3WXR - chains W and X of the 28 polymer chains in the assembly; structure by X-ray diffraction, 3.15 A resolution.

== Chain W ==
Name: Proteasome subunit beta type-2
From: Saccharomyces cerevisiae S288c
Notes: EC 3.4.25.1
UniProt: P25043 (PSB2_YEAST); residues -28 to 232 here correspond to UniProt positions 1-261 (UniProt number = residue number + 29)
Amino-acid sequence (261 residues; each row starts with the number of its first residue; numbers below 1 keep their minus sign (Met-28 is residue -28)):
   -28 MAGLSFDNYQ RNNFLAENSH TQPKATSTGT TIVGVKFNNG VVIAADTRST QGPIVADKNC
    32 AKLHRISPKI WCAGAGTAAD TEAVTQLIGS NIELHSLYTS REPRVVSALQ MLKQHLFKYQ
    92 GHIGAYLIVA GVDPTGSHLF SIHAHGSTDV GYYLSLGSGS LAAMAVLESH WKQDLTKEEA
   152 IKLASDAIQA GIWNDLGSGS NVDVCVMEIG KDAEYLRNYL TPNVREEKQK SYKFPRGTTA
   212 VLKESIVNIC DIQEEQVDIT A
Unresolved in the structure: -28 to 0, 223-232
Curated features (UniProtKB/Swiss-Prot):
  - active site: Thr1 (Nucleophile)

== Chain X ==
Name: Proteasome subunit beta type-3
From: Saccharomyces cerevisiae S288c
Notes: EC 3.4.25.1
UniProt: P25451 (PSB3_YEAST); residues -8 to 196 here correspond to UniProt positions 1-205 (UniProt number = residue number + 9)
Amino-acid sequence (205 residues; row label = number of the first residue in the row; numbers below 1 keep their minus sign (Met-8 is residue -8)):
    -8 MSDPSSINGG IVVAMTGKDC VAIACDLRLG SQSLGVSNKF EKIFHYGHVF LGITGLATDV
    52 TTLNEMFRYK TNLYKLKEER AIEPETFTQL VSSSLYERRF GPYFVGPVVA GINSKSGKPF
   112 IAGFDLIGCI DEAKDFIVSG TASDQLFGMC ESLYEPNLEP EDLFETISQA LLNAADRDAL
   172 SGWGAVVYII KKDEVVKRYL KMRQD
Unresolved in the structure: -8
Curated features (UniProtKB/Swiss-Prot):
  - modified residue: Ser22 (Phosphoserine)
  - cross-link: Lys61 (Glycyl lysine isopeptide (Lys-Gly) (interchain with G-Cter in ubiquitin))

== Chain W / chain X interface ==
Contacting residue pairs (59; chain W residue first):
  Ile25(W) - Asp135(X)
  Ile25(W) - Phe138(X)  hydrophobic
  Val26(W) - Phe138(X)
  Ala27(W) - Asp122(X)
  Ala27(W) - Phe138(X)
  Asp28(W) - Asp122(X)
  Lys29(W) - Glu142(X)  salt bridge
  Thr48(W) - Ile118(X)
  Ala49(W) - Cys120(X)  hydrophobic
  Ala50(W) - Tyr87(X)
  Ala50(W) - Ile118(X)  hydrophobic
  Ala50(W) - Cys120(X)
  Asp51(W) - Tyr87(X)  hydrogen bond
  Asp51(W) - Arg90(X)  salt bridge
  Ala54(W) - Tyr87(X)  hydrophobic
  His93(W) - Arg90(X)
  His93(W) - Phe91(X)
  Arg196(W) - Glu142(X)  salt bridge
  Lys199(W) - Ser143(X)  hydrogen bond (side chain-backbone)
  Lys199(W) - Tyr145(X)  hydrogen bond (side chain-backbone)
  Ser202(W) - Glu146(X)  hydrogen bond
  Tyr203(W) - Ser143(X)
  Tyr203(W) - Leu144(X)  hydrophobic
  Lys204(W) - Glu146(X)
  Phe205(W) - Leu144(X)  hydrophobic
  Phe205(W) - Gln160(X)
  Arg207(W) - Glu152(X)  salt bridge
  Arg207(W) - Asp153(X)  salt bridge
  Arg207(W) - Glu156(X)
  Gly208(W) - Glu156(X)  hydrogen bond (backbone-side chain)
  Thr209(W) - Glu156(X)  hydrogen bond (backbone-side chain)
  Thr210(W) - Glu156(X)  hydrogen bond
  Thr210(W) - Ser159(X)
  Thr210(W) - Gln160(X)  hydrogen bond
  Thr210(W) - Leu191(X)
  Ala211(W) - Leu191(X)
  Ala211(W) - Lys192(X)  hydrogen bond (backbone-backbone)
  Val212(W) - Phe155(X)  hydrophobic
  Val212(W) - Tyr190(X)
  Leu213(W) - Tyr190(X)  hydrogen bond (backbone-backbone)
  Leu213(W) - Leu191(X)
  Leu213(W) - Lys192(X)
  Lys214(W) - Arg189(X)
  Lys214(W) - Tyr190(X)  hydrogen bond (backbone-backbone)
  Glu215(W) - Val187(X)
  Glu215(W) - Lys188(X)
  Glu215(W) - Arg189(X)  salt bridge
  Ser216(W) - Val187(X)
  Ser216(W) - Lys188(X)  hydrogen bond (backbone-backbone)
  Ile217(W) - Val186(X)
  Val218(W) - His36(X)
  Val218(W) - Tyr179(X)  hydrophobic
  Val218(W) - Val186(X)  hydrogen bond (backbone-backbone)
  Val218(W) - Lys188(X)
  Asn219(W) - His36(X)
  Ile220(W) - Gly38(X)
  Ile220(W) - His39(X)
  Ile220(W) - Phe41(X)  hydrophobic
  Asp222(W) - Lys66(X)  salt bridge
Other interface residues (no listed pair), chain W (37 interface residues in all): Gln22, Tyr90, Ile94, Gly95, Pro206
Other interface residues (no listed pair), chain X (39 interface residues in all): Asp116, Glu123, Leu149, Glu150, Thr157, Leu163, Glu185

== Overview ==
37 residues of chain W and 39 residues of chain X are in contact; the contacts include 13 hydrogen bonds and 7
salt bridges. Polar pairs include Lys29(W)-Glu142(X), Asp51(W)-Arg90(X) and Arg196(W)-Glu142(X). Curated
annotation (UniProt) lists active-site residue Thr1(W) on chain W.
Chain W is Proteasome subunit beta type-2 and chain X is Proteasome subunit beta type-3, both from
Saccharomyces cerevisiae S288c; the structure, Yeast 20S proteasome with a mutation of alpha7 subunit, was
determined by X-ray diffraction.
